Entry 4JI8 (X-ray diffraction, 3.74 A resolution); this record covers chains A and L of the 21 polymer chains in the assembly.

== Chain A ==
Molecule: 16S rRNA
From: Thermus thermophilus
Sequence (1522 nucleotides; numbered 0 to 1544 plus 19 insertion-coded residues; 42 numbers in that range are skipped by the numbering (no residue carries them; nothing is unmodelled there); the number before each row is that of its first residue; a row labelled like 190A-190L holds insertion residues (190A, then the next letters in order); numbering starts at 0):
     0 UUUGUUGGAG AGUUUGAUCC UGGCUCAGGG UGAACGCUGG CGGCGUGCCU AAGACAUGCA
    60 AGUCGUGCGG G
    73 CCGCGGGGUU UU
    88 ACUCCG
    95 UGGUC
   101 AGCGGCGGAC GGGUGAGUAA CGCGUGGGU
  129A G
   130 ACCUACCCGG AAGAGGGGGA CAACCCGGGG AAACUCGGGC UAAUCCCCCA UGUGGACCCG
   190 C
190A-190L CCCUUGGGGUGU
   191 GUCCAAAGGG CUUU
   216 GCCCGCUUCC GGAUGGGCCC GCGUCCCAUC AGCUAGUUGG UGGGGUAAUG GCCCACCAAG
   276 GCGACGACGG GUAGCCGGUC UGAGAGGAUG GCCGGCCACA GGGGCACUGA GACACGGGCC
   336 CCACUCCUAC GGGAGGCAGC AGUUAGGAAU CUUCCGCAAU GGGCGCAAGC CUGACGGAGC
   396 GACGCCGCUU GGAGGAAGAA GCCCUUCGGG GUGUAAACUC CUGAA
   442 CCCGGGACGA AACCCCCGAC GA
   474 GGGGACUGAC GGUACCGGG
   494 GUAAUAGCGC CGGCCAACUC CGUGCCAGCA GCCGCGGUAA UACGGAGGGC GCGAGCGUUA
   554 CCCGGAUUCA CUGGGCGUAA AGGGCGUGUA GGCGGCCUGG GGCGUCCCAU GUGAAAGACC
   614 ACGGCUCAAC CGUGGGGGAG CGUGGGAUAC GCUCAGGCUA GACGGUGGGA GAGGGUGGUG
   674 GAAUUCCCGG AGUAGCGGUG AAAUGCGCAG AUACCGGGAG GAACGCCGAU GGCGAAGGCA
   734 GCCACCUGGU CCACCCGUGA CGCUGAGGCG CGAAAGCGUG GGGAGCAAAC CGGAUUAGAU
   794 ACCCGGGUAG UCCACGCCCU AAACGAUGCG CGCUAGGUCU CUGGGUCU
   848 CCUGGGGGCC GAAGCUAACG CGUUAAGCGC GCCGCCUGGG GAGUACGGCC GCAAGGCUGA
   908 AACUCAAAGG AAUUGACGGG GGCCCGCACA AGCGGUGGAG CAUGUGGUUU AAUUCGAAGX
   968 AACGCGAAGA ACCUUACCAG GCCUUGACAU GCUAGG
 1003A G
  1004 AACCCGGGUG AAAGCCUGGG GUGCCCC
1030A-1030D GCGA
  1031 GGGGAGCCCU AGCACAGGUG CUGCAUGGCC GUCGUCAGCU CGUGCCGUGA GGUGUUGGGU
  1091 UAAGUCCCGC AACGAGCGCA ACCCCCGCCG UUAGUUGCCA GCGGUUCGGC CGGGCACUCU
  1151 AACGGGACUG CCCGCGAAA
  1171 GCGGGAGGAA GGAGGGGACG ACGUCUGGUC AGCAUGGCCC UUACGGCCUG GGCGACACAC
  1231 GUGCUACAAU GCCCACUACA AAGCGAUGCC ACCCGGCAAC GGGGAGCUAA UCGCAAAAAG
  1291 GUGGGCCCAG UUCGGAUUGG GGUCUGCAAC CCGACCCCAU GAAGCCGGAA UCGCUAGUAA
  1351 UCGCGGAUCA G
 1361A C
  1362 CAUGCCGCGG UGAAUACGUU CCCGGGCCUU GUACACACXG CCXGUXACGC CAUGGGAGCG
  1422 GGCUCUACCC GAAGUCGCCG GG
  1446 AGCCUACGGG
  1459 CAGGCGCCGA GGGUAGGGCC CGUGACUGGG GCGAAGUCGU AACAAGGUAG CUGUACCGGA
  1519 AGGUGCGGCU GGAUCCACUC CUUUCU
Disordered / not traced: 0-2, 1534-1538
Sequence notes: conflict C1534 (A2157 in M26923.1), A1535 (C2158 in M26923.1)
Modified positions: PSU (pseudouridine-5'-monophosphate) at position 516, 7MG (7N-methyl-8-hydroguanosine-5'-monophosphate) at position 527, M2G (N2-dimethylguanosine-5'-monophosphate) at position 966, 5MC (5-methylcytidine-5'-monophosphate) at position 967, 2MG (2N-methylguanosine-5'-monophosphate) at position 1207, 5MC (5-methylcytidine-5'-monophosphate) at position 1400, 4OC (4n,o2'-methylcytidine-5'-monophosphate) at position 1402, 5MC (5-methylcytidine-5'-monophosphate) at position 1404, 5MC (5-methylcytidine-5'-monophosphate) at position 1407, UR3 (3-methyluridine-5'-monophoshate) at position 1498, MA6 (6N-dimethyladenosine-5'-monophoshate) at position 1518, MA6 (6N-dimethyladenosine-5'-monophoshate) at position 1519, PSU (pseudouridine-5'-monophosphate) at position 1540, PSU (pseudouridine-5'-monophosphate) at position 1541
Bound ions: Mg2+ site 1 near A53 (its only coordinating residue here); Mg2+ site 2: A59, U387; Mg2+ site 3 near G61 (its only coordinating residue here); Mg2+ site 4 near U83 (its only coordinating residue here); Mg2+ site 5: G107, G324; Mg2+ site 6 near A109 (its only coordinating residue here); Mg2+ site 7: C110, G377; Mg2+ site 8: G117, G289; Mg2+ site 9: G124, U125, G236; Mg2+ site 10 near A149 (its only coordinating residue here); Mg2+ site 11 near G167 (its only coordinating residue here); Mg2+ site 12 near U182 (its only coordinating residue here); 83 more Mg2+ sites not listed
Small-molecule neighbours: streptomycin (SRY): U12, U14, C526, 7MG_527, C912, A913, A914, A915, C1490, G1491
What the authors report for this chain:
  - mutagenesis - C1490U: increased growth

== Chain L ==
Protein: Ribosomal protein S12
From: Thermus thermophilus
UniProt: F6DEQ7 (F6DEQ7_THETG); residue numbers follow UniProt; this construct covers 1-135
Amino-acid sequence (135 residues; each row starts with the number of its first residue):
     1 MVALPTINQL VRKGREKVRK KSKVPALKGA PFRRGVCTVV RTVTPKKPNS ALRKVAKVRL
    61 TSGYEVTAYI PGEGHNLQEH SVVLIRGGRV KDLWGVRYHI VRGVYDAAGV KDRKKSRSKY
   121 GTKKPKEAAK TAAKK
Disordered / not traced: 1-4, 129-135
Sequence notes: conflict Trp94 (Pro in F6DEQ7)
Bound ions: Mg2+: Pro48, Asn49 (shared with G529(A) of chain A)
Small-molecule neighbours: streptomycin (SRY): Lys46, Lys47, Pro48, Lys91, Trp94

== How chain A and chain L interact ==
Residue-residue contacts (126; chain A residue first):
  C23(A) - Lys23(L)  phosphate contact
  U24(A) - Lys23(L)  salt bridge to the phosphate
  A33(A) - Phe32(L)  base contact
  C34(A) - Phe32(L)  sugar contact
  C34(A) - Val104(L)  phosphate contact
  G35(A) - Val104(L)  sugar contact
  G35(A) - Ser118(L)  hydrogen bond to the sugar
  G35(A) - Gly121(L)  sugar contact
  C36(A) - Arg117(L)  hydrogen bond to the sugar
  C36(A) - Ser118(L)  sugar contact
  C36(A) - Thr122(L)  sugar contact
  C36(A) - Lys123(L)  salt bridge to the phosphate
  C36(A) - Lys124(L)  hydrogen bond to the phosphate
  U37(A) - Lys123(L)  phosphate contact
  U37(A) - Lys124(L)  hydrogen bond to the phosphate
  U49(A) - Lys28(L)  sugar contact
  C240(A) - Lys17(L)  phosphate contact
  C241(A) - Lys17(L)  salt bridge to the phosphate
  G362(A) - Lys28(L)  sugar contact
  G362(A) - Arg33(L)  hydrogen bond to the phosphate
  G362(A) - Arg34(L)  salt bridge to the phosphate
  G362(A) - Thr61(L)  phosphate contact
  A363(A) - Lys28(L)  hydrogen bond to the base
  A363(A) - Ala30(L)  base contact
  A363(A) - Pro31(L)  base contact
  A363(A) - Phe32(L)  sugar contact
  A363(A) - Arg33(L)  salt bridge to the phosphate
  A363(A) - Arg34(L)  salt bridge to the phosphate
  A363(A) - Thr61(L)  hydrogen bond to the phosphate
  A363(A) - Leu84(L)  sugar contact
  A363(A) - Tyr105(L)  sugar contact
  A364(A) - Lys28(L)  base contact
  G500(A) - Lys124(L)  salt bridge to the phosphate
  C501(A) - Arg117(L)  salt bridge to the phosphate
  C501(A) - Ser118(L)  phosphate contact
  C501(A) - Lys124(L)  salt bridge to the phosphate
  G502(A) - Lys115(L)  phosphate contact
  G502(A) - Ser116(L)  phosphate contact
  G502(A) - Arg117(L)  hydrogen bond to the phosphate
  G502(A) - Ser118(L)  hydrogen bond to the phosphate
  G502(A) - Lys119(L)  hydrogen bond to the phosphate
  C503(A) - Ser116(L)  hydrogen bond to the phosphate
  C503(A) - Lys119(L)  salt bridge to the phosphate
  C504(A) - Lys115(L)  base contact
  C518(A) - Pro48(L)  base contact
  C518(A) - Ser50(L)  sugar contact
  C519(A) - Ser50(L)  hydrogen bond to the phosphate
  C519(A) - Leu52(L)  phosphate contact
  A520(A) - Ala51(L)  phosphate contact
  A520(A) - Leu52(L)  hydrogen bond to the phosphate
  A520(A) - Lys54(L)  salt bridge to the phosphate
  A520(A) - Glu73(L)  hydrogen bond to the sugar
  G521(A) - Arg53(L)  hydrogen bond to the base
  G521(A) - Lys54(L)  salt bridge to the phosphate
  G521(A) - Gly72(L)  phosphate contact
  G521(A) - Glu73(L)  phosphate contact
  C522(A) - Asn49(L)  base contact
  C522(A) - Arg53(L)  base contact
  C522(A) - Tyr69(L)  hydrogen bond to the phosphate
  C522(A) - Pro71(L)  phosphate contact
  C522(A) - Gly72(L)  hydrogen bond to the phosphate
  C522(A) - Tyr120(L)  hydrogen bond to the phosphate
  A523(A) - Arg53(L)  base contact
  A523(A) - Val90(L)  base contact
  A523(A) - Lys91(L)  base contact
  A523(A) - Asp92(L)  hydrogen bond to the base
  A523(A) - Tyr120(L)  hydrogen bond to the phosphate
  C525(A) - Lys91(L)  phosphate contact
  C526(A) - Lys91(L)  salt bridge to the phosphate
  7MG_527(A) - Asn49(L)  hydrogen bond to the base
  7MG_527(A) - Asp92(L)  base contact
  C528(A) - Asn49(L)  hydrogen bond to the base
  G529(A) - Pro48(L)  base contact
  G529(A) - Asn49(L)  base contact
  G529(A) - Ser50(L)  hydrogen bond to the base
  G537(A) - Glu73(L)  sugar contact
  G537(A) - Arg113(L)  salt bridge to the phosphate
  G538(A) - Arg113(L)  phosphate contact
  G538(A) - Lys114(L)  hydrogen bond to the phosphate
  G538(A) - Lys115(L)  hydrogen bond to the phosphate
  A539(A) - Lys114(L)  phosphate contact
  A539(A) - Lys115(L)  base contact
  G540(A) - Lys115(L)  base contact
  G541(A) - Lys115(L)  base contact
  G550(A) - Ser118(L)  sugar contact
  U551(A) - Arg86(L)  sugar contact
  U551(A) - Lys119(L)  sugar contact
  U552(A) - Pro31(L)  hydrogen bond to the sugar
  U552(A) - Phe32(L)  base contact
  U552(A) - Arg86(L)  hydrogen bond to the sugar
  U552(A) - Gly87(L)  phosphate contact
  A553(A) - Gly29(L)  hydrogen bond to the sugar
  A553(A) - Pro31(L)  sugar contact
  A553(A) - Gly87(L)  phosphate contact
  A553(A) - Gly88(L)  phosphate contact
  C554(A) - Ser22(L)  hydrogen bond to the phosphate
  C562(A) - Arg15(L)  sugar contact
  C562(A) - Glu16(L)  hydrogen bond to the sugar
  C562(A) - Val18(L)  base contact
  A563(A) - Arg15(L)  base contact
  C564(A) - Leu10(L)  phosphate contact
  C564(A) - Arg15(L)  salt bridge to the phosphate
  G567(A) - Pro5(L)  base contact
  G567(A) - Arg15(L)  hydrogen bond to the base
  G568(A) - Pro5(L)  base contact
  G585(A) - Asn8(L)  sugar contact
  C880(A) - Thr6(L)  hydrogen bond to the phosphate
  C880(A) - Asn8(L)  hydrogen bond to the phosphate
  C880(A) - Gln9(L)  phosphate contact
  C880(A) - Arg12(L)  salt bridge to the phosphate
  G881(A) - Gln9(L)  hydrogen bond to the phosphate
  G881(A) - Arg12(L)  salt bridge to the phosphate
  G881(A) - Lys13(L)  salt bridge to the phosphate
  C882(A) - Pro5(L)  base contact
  C882(A) - Lys13(L)  salt bridge to the phosphate
  C883(A) - Arg15(L)  base contact
  U884(A) - Arg15(L)  hydrogen bond to the base
  A909(A) - Lys21(L)  phosphate contact
  C910(A) - Arg97(L)  salt bridge to the phosphate
  U911(A) - Arg97(L)  salt bridge to the phosphate
  C912(A) - Lys46(L)  hydrogen bond to the phosphate
  C912(A) - Trp94(L)  phosphate contact
  A913(A) - Lys46(L)  salt bridge to the phosphate
  A913(A) - Lys91(L)  salt bridge to the phosphate
  C1490(A) - Trp94(L)  sugar contact
  G1491(A) - Trp94(L)  sugar contact
Also at the interface, not in a pair above, chain A (64 interface residues in all): A32, C48, G524, C555, A759, C879, A1492
Also at the interface, not in a pair above, chain L (65 interface residues in all): Lys20, Val24, Lys47, Gly74, Arg89, Gly95, Val101, Glu127

== Summary ==
64 residues of chain A face 65 of chain L across their interface; the contacts include 36 hydrogen bonds and
23 salt bridges. Polar pairs include A363(A)-Lys28(L), G521(A)-Arg53(L) and A523(A)-Asp92(L). Streptomycin is
bound between chain A and chain L. A59(A) and U387(A) coordinate Mg2+ site 2. From the paper: C1490U of chain
A increases growth.
Chain A is 16S rRNA and chain L is Ribosomal protein S12, both from Thermus thermophilus; the structure,
Crystal Structure of 30S ribosomal subunit from Thermus thermophilus, was determined by X-ray diffraction,
deposited together with 4JI0, 4JI1, 4JI2, 4JI3, 4JI4, 4JI5, 4JI6 and 4JI7.
